Entry 3S6Y (X-ray diffraction, 2.79 A resolution); this record covers chains B and C of the 3 polymer chains in the assembly.

Chain B (and C):
Protein: Outer capsid protein sigma-1
From: Reovirus type 3
Notes: fragment: Head and body, residues 170-445; chain C of this document is another copy of the same molecule, construct and numbering; everything in this record applies to it too
Reference sequence: P03528 (SIGM1_REOVD); numbering as in UniProt (aligned over 170-455)
Amino-acid sequence (325 residues; numbered 131 to 455; the number before each row is that of its first residue):
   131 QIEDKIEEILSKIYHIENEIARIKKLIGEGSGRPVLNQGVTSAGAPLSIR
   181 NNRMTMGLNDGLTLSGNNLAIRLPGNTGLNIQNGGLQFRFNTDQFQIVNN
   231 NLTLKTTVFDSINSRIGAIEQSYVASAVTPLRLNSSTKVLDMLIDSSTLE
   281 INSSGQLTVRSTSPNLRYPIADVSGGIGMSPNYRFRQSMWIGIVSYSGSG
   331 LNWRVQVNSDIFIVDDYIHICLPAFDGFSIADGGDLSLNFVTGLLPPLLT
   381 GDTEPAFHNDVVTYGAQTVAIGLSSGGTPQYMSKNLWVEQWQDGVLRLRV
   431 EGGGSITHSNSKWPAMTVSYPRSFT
Unresolved in the structure: 131-160 (chain C: 131-164)
Construct notes: expression tag (131-169); engineered mutation I249 (Thr in P03528); conflict T408 (Ala in P03528)
Residues lining bound ligands: N-acetyl-alpha-neuraminic acid (SIA): I201, R202, L203, P204, G205, N206, L209, N210, I211
UniProt features mapped onto this chain:
  - glycosylation (N-linked (GlcNAc...) asparagine): N231, N264, N282
What the authors report for this chain:
  - binding site for N-acetyl-alpha-neuraminic acid: R202
  - binding site for beta-D-galactopyranose: L194, S195
  - mutagenesis - N198D, R202A, R202W, L203A, P204A, P204L, G205A: decreased growth in response to MEL cells
  - mutagenesis - S195A: unchanged growth

Interface between chain B and chain C:
Residue-residue contacts (199; chain B residue first):
  P164(B) with V165(C), hydrogen bond (backbone-backbone)
  V165(B) with V165(C); L166(C), hydrophobic; N167(C)
  L166(B) with V165(C), hydrogen bond (backbone-backbone); L166(C), hydrophobic
  Q168(B) with L166(C); N167(C), hydrogen bond (backbone-backbone); Q168(C), hydrogen bond
  V170(B) with G169(C); V170(C), hydrogen bond (backbone-backbone)
  T171(B) with N167(C); G169(C)
  I179(B) with V170(C), hydrophobic
  N182(B) with G169(C), hydrogen bond (side chain-backbone); V170(C); T171(C), hydrogen bond (backbone-backbone); S172(C), hydrogen bond (backbone-backbone)
  R183(B) with S172(C); A173(C); G174(C)
  M184(B) with V170(C), hydrophobic; S172(C), hydrogen bond (backbone-backbone); A173(C); G174(C), hydrogen bond (backbone-backbone); L177(C); M184(C), hydrophobic
  T185(B) with G174(C)
  M186(B) with P176(C), hydrophobic; L177(C), hydrophobic; M186(C), hydrophobic
  L194(B) with A175(C), hydrophobic; P176(C)
  S195(B) with N189(C)
  N197(B) with A175(C); P176(C)
  N198(B) with G187(C); L188(C); N189(C), hydrogen bond
  L199(B) with P176(C); M186(C), hydrophobic; G187(C), hydrogen bond (backbone-backbone); L188(C); N189(C), hydrogen bond (backbone-backbone); L192(C); L199(C), hydrophobic
  A200(B) with N189(C); L192(C)
  I201(B) with G191(C); L192(C); I201(C), hydrophobic
  L209(B) with L209(C), hydrophobic
  I211(B) with D190(C)
  N213(B) with R202(C); P204(C)
  G214(B) with D190(C); G191(C), hydrogen bond (backbone-backbone); R202(C), hydrogen bond (backbone-side chain); P204(C)
  G215(B) with G191(C); R202(C); P204(C)
  L216(B) with R202(C), hydrogen bond (backbone-backbone); L203(C); P204(C); L209(C), hydrophobic; L216(C), hydrophobic
  Q217(B) with P204(C), hydrogen bond (side chain-backbone); T207(C)
  F218(B) with T207(C), hydrogen bond (backbone-side chain); F218(C), hydrophobic
  F225(B) with F225(C), hydrophobic
  I227(B) with N206(C); T207(C)
  N229(B) with R219(C), hydrogen bond (backbone-side chain)
  N230(B) with N206(C); T207(C), hydrogen bond (side chain-backbone); G208(C), hydrogen bond (side chain-backbone); L209(C), hydrogen bond (side chain-backbone); N210(C); R219(C), hydrogen bond (backbone-side chain)
  N231(B) with R219(C), hydrogen bond; N221(C)
  L232(B) with F218(C), hydrophobic; R219(C), hydrogen bond (backbone-backbone); F220(C); N221(C), hydrogen bond (backbone-backbone); F225(C); L232(C), hydrophobic
  T233(B) with N221(C); Q224(C)
  L234(B) with Q224(C), hydrogen bond (backbone-side chain); F225(C), hydrophobic; V238(C), hydrophobic
  F239(B) with V238(C), hydrophobic
  I242(B) with I242(C), hydrophobic
  N243(B) with I242(C); R245(C)
  I246(B) with R245(C); I246(C), hydrophobic
  G247(B) with R245(C)
  I249(B) with I249(C), hydrophobic
  E250(B) with R245(C), salt bridge
  Y253(B) with A248(C); I249(C); S252(C); Y253(C), hydrophobic
  V254(B) with Y253(C); V254(C), hydrogen bond (backbone-backbone)
  A255(B) with S252(C), hydrogen bond (backbone-side chain)
  L263(B) with S252(C); Y253(C); V254(C), hydrophobic
  S265(B) with Q251(C); S252(C), hydrogen bond
  K268(B) with E250(C), hydrogen bond (side chain-backbone); Y253(C); V254(C); A255(C), hydrogen bond (backbone-backbone); S256(C), hydrogen bond (backbone-backbone)
  V269(B) with S256(C)
  L270(B) with V254(C), hydrophobic; S256(C), hydrogen bond (backbone-backbone); A257(C); V258(C), hydrogen bond (backbone-backbone); L261(C), hydrophobic; L270(C), hydrophobic
  D271(B) with V258(C); L261(C)
  M272(B) with P260(C), hydrophobic; L261(C), hydrophobic; M272(C), hydrophobic
  I281(B) with P260(C)
  G285(B) with T259(C); P260(C); L273(C)
  Q286(B) with L273(C); I274(C), hydrogen bond (side chain-backbone); D275(C)
  L287(B) with P260(C), hydrophobic; M272(C), hydrophobic; L273(C), hydrogen bond (backbone-backbone); I274(C); D275(C), hydrogen bond (backbone-backbone); L279(C)
  T288(B) with D275(C), hydrogen bond; T278(C), hydrogen bond
  V289(B) with T278(C), hydrogen bond (backbone-side chain)
  I300(B) with I300(C), hydrophobic
  V303(B) with R297(C), hydrogen bond (backbone-side chain)
  S304(B) with R297(C), hydrogen bond (backbone-side chain)
  G305(B) with N295(C)
  G306(B) with N295(C); R297(C)
  I307(B) with N295(C), hydrogen bond (backbone-backbone); L296(C); R297(C), hydrogen bond (backbone-backbone); I300(C)
  G308(B) with R297(C); I300(C)
  M309(B) with P299(C), hydrophobic; I300(C); M309(C), hydrophobic; Y313(C)
  R314(B) with P299(C); Y313(C); D346(C), salt bridge; F454(C)
  F315(B) with A386(C), hydrophobic; F454(C), hydrophobic
  F342(B) with F387(C), hydrophobic; Y394(C), hydrophobic
  V344(B) with D346(C); Y347(C), hydrogen bond (backbone-side chain); P451(C), hydrophobic
  D345(B) with Y313(C); D345(C); D346(C), hydrogen bond (side chain-backbone); Y347(C)
  Y347(B) with Y347(C)
  H349(B) with Y347(C), hydrogen bond; Y394(C)
  C351(B) with T393(C); Y394(C), hydrophobic
  T398(B) with T398(C)
  V399(B) with T398(C)
  A400(B) with T398(C), hydrogen bond (backbone-side chain); S413(C)
  Y411(B) with G433(C); G434(C)
  P444(B) with N415(C)
  A445(B) with T393(C); A396(C); N415(C), hydrogen bond (backbone-side chain)
  M446(B) with A396(C)
  T447(B) with T393(C); Y394(C); G395(C), hydrogen bond (side chain-backbone); A396(C), hydrogen bond (side chain-backbone)
Other interface residues (no listed pair), chain B (93 interface residues in all): N167, G169, L177, L192, Q212, L261, N282, P311, Q317, D340, S413
Other interface residues (no listed pair), chain C (96 interface residues in all): G205, F239, Y298, I307, D390, V392, Q397, W417, T455

Summary:
The interface between chain B and chain C involves 93 residues on one side and 96 on the other, with 52
hydrogen bonds and 2 salt bridges. Among the polar pairs are E250(B)-R245(C), R314(B)-D346(C) and
Q168(B)-Q168(C). The paper reports a binding site for beta-D-galactopyranose at L194(B) and S195(B); N198D,
R202A and R202W of chain B, among others, reduce growth in response to MEL cells; 8 substitutions were tested
in all.
Both chains are Outer capsid protein sigma-1 (Reovirus type 3). Entry 3S6Y (Structure of reovirus attachment
protein sigma1 in complex with alpha-2,6-sialyllactose) was determined by X-ray diffraction (same publication
as 3S6X and 3S6Z).
